PDB entry 6FI4 | X-ray diffraction, 2.00 A resolution | chains A and B

[Chain A]
Name: 14-3-3 protein sigma
Source organism: Homo sapiens
Reference sequence: P31947 (1433S_HUMAN); numbering as in UniProt (aligned over 1-231)
Chain sequence (236 residues; each row starts with the number of its first residue; numbers below 1 keep their minus sign (Gly-4 is residue -4)):
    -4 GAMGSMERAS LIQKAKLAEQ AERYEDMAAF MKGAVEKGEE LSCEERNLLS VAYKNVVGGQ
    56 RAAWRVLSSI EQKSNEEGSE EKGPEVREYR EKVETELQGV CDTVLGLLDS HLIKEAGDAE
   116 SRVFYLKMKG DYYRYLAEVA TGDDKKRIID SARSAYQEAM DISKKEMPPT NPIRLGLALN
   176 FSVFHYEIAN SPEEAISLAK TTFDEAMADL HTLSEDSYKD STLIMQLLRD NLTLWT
Unresolved in the structure: 70-77, 110-112, 136-139
Sequence notes: expression tag (-4 to 0)
Ion coordination: Na+: Gly-1, Glu2; Ca2+: Ala203, Asp204
Small-molecule neighbours: (2S)-2-(diphenylmethyl)pyrrolidine (60H): Asn42, Ser45, Val46, Phe119, Lys122, Pro167, Ile168, Gly171, Asp215, Leu218, Ile219
Swiss-Prot annotation at these positions:
  - site (Interaction with phosphoserine on interacting protein): Arg56, Arg129
  - modified residue (Phosphoserine): Ser5, Ser74

[Chain B]
Name: Pro-sep-leu-pro-dva
Chain sequence (5 residues; each row starts with the number of its first residue):
     4 PSLPV
Modified / non-standard residues: Ser5 (phosphoserine; SEP); Val8 (D-valine; DVA)
Glycans and other covalent adducts: (2S)-2-(diphenylmethyl)pyrrolidine (60H) linked to Val8

[Chain A / chain B interface]
Pairs across the interface (17):
  Ser45(A) with Val8(B)
  Val46(A) with Val8(B)
  Lys49(A) with Val8(B)
  Arg56(A) with Ser5(B)
  Lys122(A) with Leu6(B)
  Arg129(A) with Ser5(B)
  Tyr130(A) with Ser5(B)
  Gly171(A) with Leu6(B)
  Leu174(A) with Pro4(B); Ser5(B); Leu6(B)
  Asn175(A) with Ser5(B); Leu6(B), hydrogen bond (side chain-backbone)
  Val178(A) with Pro4(B)
  Ile219(A) with Leu6(B), hydrophobic
  Leu222(A) with Pro7(B)
  Asn226(A) with Pro4(B), hydrogen bond (side chain-backbone)
Other interface residues (no listed pair), chain A (16 interface residues in all): Asn50, Glu182

[In short]
Chain A and chain B form an interface of 16 and 5 residues respectively; the contacts include 2 hydrogen
bonds. Polar pairs include Asn175(A)-Leu6(B) and Asn226(A)-Pro4(B). Chain A binds
(2S)-2-(diphenylmethyl)pyrrolidine. Covalently linked (2S)-2-(diphenylmethyl)pyrrolidine: at Val8(B). Gly-1(A)
and Glu2(A) form the Na+ site.
Chain A is 14-3-3 protein sigma (Homo sapiens) and chain B is Pro-sep-leu-pro-dva; the structure, Crystal
structure of C-terminal modified Tau peptide-hybrid 3.2e with 14-3-3sigma, was determined by X-ray diffraction
together with 6FAU, 6FAV, 6FAW, 6FBW, 6FBY and 6FI5 from the same study.
